Entry 8FMV (electron microscopy, 3.34 A resolution); this record covers chains D and C.

[Chain D]
Protein: Probable multidrug resistance ABC transporter ATP-binding/permease protein YheH
Organism: Bacillus subtilis subsp. subtilis str. 168
Notes: EC 7.6.2.-
UniProtKB: O07549 (YHEH_BACSU); residues 1-673 here = UniProt positions 1-673
Sequence (681 residues; row label = number of the first residue in the row):
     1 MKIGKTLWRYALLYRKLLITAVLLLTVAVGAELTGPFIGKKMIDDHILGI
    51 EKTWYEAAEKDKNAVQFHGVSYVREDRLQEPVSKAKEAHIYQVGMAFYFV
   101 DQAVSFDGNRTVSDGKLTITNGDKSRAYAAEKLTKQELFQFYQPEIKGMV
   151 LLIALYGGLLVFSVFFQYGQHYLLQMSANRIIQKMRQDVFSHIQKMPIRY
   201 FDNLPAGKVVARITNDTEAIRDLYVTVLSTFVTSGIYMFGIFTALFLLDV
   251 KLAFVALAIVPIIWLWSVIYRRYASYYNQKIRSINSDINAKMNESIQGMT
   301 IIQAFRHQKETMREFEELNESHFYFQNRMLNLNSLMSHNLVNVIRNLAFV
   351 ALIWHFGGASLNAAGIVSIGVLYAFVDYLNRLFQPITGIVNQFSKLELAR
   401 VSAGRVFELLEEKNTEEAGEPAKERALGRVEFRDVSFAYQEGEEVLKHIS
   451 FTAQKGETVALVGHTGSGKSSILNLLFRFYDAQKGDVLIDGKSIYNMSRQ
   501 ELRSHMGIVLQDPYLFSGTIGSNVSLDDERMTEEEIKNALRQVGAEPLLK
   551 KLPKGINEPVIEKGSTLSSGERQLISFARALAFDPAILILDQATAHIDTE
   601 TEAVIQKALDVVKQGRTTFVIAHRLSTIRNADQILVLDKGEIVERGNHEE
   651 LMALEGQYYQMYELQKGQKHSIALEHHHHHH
Not modelled in the structure: 666-681
Sequence notes: engineered mutation Ala154 (Cys in O07549), Ala256 (Cys in O07549), Ala351 (Cys in O07549), Gln592 (Glu in O07549); expression tag (674-681)
Ligand contacts:
  - ATP (adenosine-5'-triphosphate): Asp202, Asn203, Tyr439, Gln440, Val445, Thr465, Gly466, Ser467, Gly468, Lys469, Ser470, Ser471, Tyr480
  - hoechst 33342 (HT1; 2'-(4-ethoxyphenyl)-5-(4-methyl-1-piperazinyl)-2,5'-bi-benzimidazole), molecule 1: Glu32, Arg381, Gln384
  - hoechst 33342 (HT1), molecule 2: His338, Arg345, Asp377, Asn380, Arg381, Gln384
Swiss-Prot annotation at these positions:
  - binding site (ATP): Gly463 to Ser470
From the paper describing this entry:
  - binding site for the ligand POV: Lys2 (from molecular simulation)
  - mutagenesis - K2A, K5A, R15A: decreased binding to bound-lipid residence time (from molecular simulation)

[Chain C]
Protein: Probable multidrug resistance ABC transporter ATP-binding/permease protein YheI
Organism: Bacillus subtilis subsp. subtilis str. 168
Notes: EC 7.6.2.-
UniProtKB: O07550 (YHEI_BACSU); residue numbers follow UniProt; this construct covers 2-585
Sequence (607 residues; row label = number of the first residue in the row; numbers below 1 keep their minus sign (Met-21 is residue -21)):
   -21 MGSSHHHHHHSSGLVPRGSHMLEFSVLKKLGWFFKAYWLRYTIAIVLLLA
    29 VNVIEMFPPKLLGNAIDDMKAGAFTAEGLLFYIGIFFVLTAAVYIMSYFW
    79 MHQLFGGANLMEKILRTKLMGHLLTMSPPFYEKNRTGDLMARGTNDLQAV
   129 SLTTGFGILTLVDSTMFMMTIFLTMGFLISWKLTFAAIIPLPVMAIAISL
   179 YGSKIHERFTEAQNAFGALNDRVLESVSGVRVIRAYVQETNDVRRFNEMT
   229 ADVYQKNMKVAFIDSLFEPTVKLLVGASYLIGLGYGAFLVFRNELTLGEL
   279 VSFNVYLGMMIWPMFAIGELINVMQRGNASLDRVNETLSYETDVTDPKQP
   329 ADLKEPGDIVFSHVSFTYPSSTSDNLQDISFTVRKGQTVGIAGKTGSGKT
   379 TIIKQLLRQYPPGEGSITFSGVPIQQIPLDRLRGWIGYVPQDHLLFSRTV
   429 KENILYGKQDATDKEVQQAIAEAHFEKDLHMLPSGLETMVGEKGVALSGG
   479 QKQRISIARALMANPEILILDQSLSAVDAKTEAAIIKNIRENRKGKTTFI
   529 LTHRLSAVEHADLILVMDGGVIAERGTHQELLANNGWYREQYERQQLFTA
   579 EEGGAGA
Not modelled in the structure: -21 to 1, 472-474, 574-585
Sequence notes: initiating methionine (-21); expression tag (-20 to 1); engineered mutation Gln500 (Asp in O07550)
Ligand contacts:
  - ATP (adenosine-5'-triphosphate): Glu110, Tyr346, Ser348, Ser349, Asn353, Lys372, Thr373, Gly374, Ser375, Gly376, Lys377, Thr378, Thr379, Gln419, Asp499, Gln500
  - hoechst 33342 (HT1; 2'-(4-ethoxyphenyl)-5-(4-methyl-1-piperazinyl)-2,5'-bi-benzimidazole), molecule 1: Phe83, Leu130, Phe134, Leu137, Tyr257, Gly286, Met287, Ile289, Trp290
  - hoechst 33342 (HT1), molecule 2: Ile176, Gly180, Ile183, Asp242, Phe245, Glu246, Val249, Lys250, Val253, Tyr257, Ile289, Phe293
Swiss-Prot annotation at these positions:
  - binding site (ATP): Gly371 to Thr378
From the paper describing this entry:
  - conformationally variable residues (side-chain flip): Trp290
  - contacts within the chain: His184-Arg304
  - binding site for ATP: Gln500
  - binding site for the ligand POV: Lys182 (from molecular simulation)

[How chain D and chain C interact]
Contacting residue pairs (224):
  Glu32(D) - Lys250(C)  salt bridge
  Gly39(D) - Leu261(C)
  Met42(D) - Leu261(C)  hydrophobic
  Ile47(D) - Ala265(C)  hydrophobic
  Ile47(D) - Val268(C)  hydrophobic
  Ile47(D) - Phe269(C)  hydrophobic
  Ile47(D) - Leu275(C)  hydrophobic
  Leu48(D) - Lys48(C)
  Leu48(D) - Leu275(C)  hydrophobic
  Met95(D) - Asn271(C)
  Met95(D) - Leu273(C)
  Met95(D) - Thr274(C)
  Asn109(D) - Gly50(C)
  Arg110(D) - Lys48(C)  hydrogen bond (side chain-backbone)
  Arg110(D) - Gly50(C)
  Lys135(D) - Arg270(C)  hydrogen bond (side chain-backbone)
  Lys135(D) - Asn271(C)
  Phe139(D) - Phe269(C)
  Phe139(D) - Arg270(C)
  Tyr142(D) - Phe269(C)  hydrophobic
  Ile146(D) - Phe266(C)  hydrophobic
  Met149(D) - Ala265(C)  hydrophobic
  Met149(D) - Phe266(C)  hydrophobic
  Met149(D) - Phe269(C)  hydrophobic
  Ile153(D) - Leu258(C)
  Ile153(D) - Gly262(C)
  Tyr156(D) - Leu258(C)  hydrophobic
  Leu160(D) - Leu251(C)
  Leu160(D) - Gly254(C)
  Leu160(D) - Ala255(C)
  Val164(D) - Pro247(C)
  Val164(D) - Leu251(C)  hydrophobic
  Gln167(D) - Lys250(C)
  Tyr168(D) - Phe240(C)  hydrogen bond (side chain-backbone)
  Tyr168(D) - Ser243(C)  hydrogen bond
  Tyr168(D) - Leu244(C)  hydrophobic
  Tyr168(D) - Pro247(C)
  His171(D) - Asp242(C)
  His171(D) - Ser243(C)
  Tyr172(D) - Met236(C)
  Tyr172(D) - Phe240(C)
  Gln175(D) - Met236(C)
  Gln175(D) - Ala239(C)
  Gln175(D) - Asp242(C)
  Met176(D) - Tyr232(C)
  Met176(D) - Met236(C)  hydrophobic
  Asn179(D) - Tyr232(C)
  Asn179(D) - Asn235(C)
  Asn179(D) - Met236(C)
  Arg180(D) - Tyr232(C)  hydrogen bond
  Gln183(D) - Thr228(C)
  Gln183(D) - Ala229(C)
  Gln183(D) - Tyr232(C)
  Arg186(D) - Phe194(C)
  Arg186(D) - Phe224(C)
  Arg186(D) - Val231(C)
  Gln187(D) - Asn225(C)
  Phe190(D) - Ser204(C)
  Phe190(D) - Asp220(C)
  Phe190(D) - Val221(C)  hydrophobic
  Phe190(D) - Phe224(C)  hydrophobic
  Ile193(D) - Arg212(C)
  Gln194(D) - Arg212(C)
  Gln194(D) - Glu217(C)
  Gln194(D) - Asp220(C)  hydrogen bond
  Gln194(D) - Val221(C)
  Met196(D) - Arg212(C)  hydrogen bond (backbone-side chain)
  Ile198(D) - Val208(C)  hydrophobic
  Ile198(D) - Arg209(C)
  Ile198(D) - Arg212(C)
  Phe201(D) - Val205(C)  hydrophobic
  Phe201(D) - Arg212(C)
  Asp202(D) - Arg209(C)  salt bridge
  Ala206(D) - Val205(C)  hydrophobic
  Val209(D) - Val205(C)  hydrophobic
  Val210(D) - Asn198(C)
  Val210(D) - Val201(C)  hydrophobic
  Val210(D) - Leu202(C)  hydrophobic
  Val210(D) - Val205(C)  hydrophobic
  Ile213(D) - Val201(C)  hydrophobic
  Thr214(D) - Phe194(C)
  Thr214(D) - Asn198(C)  hydrogen bond
  Thr214(D) - Val201(C)
  Asn215(D) - Phe194(C)
  Asn215(D) - Asn198(C)
  Glu218(D) - Phe194(C)
  Asn285(D) - Arg94(C)  hydrogen bond
  Ile288(D) - Arg94(C)
  Asn289(D) - Met118(C)
  Asn289(D) - Thr122(C)
  Met292(D) - Leu97(C)  hydrophobic
  Met292(D) - Met98(C)  hydrophobic
  Met292(D) - Leu101(C)  hydrophobic
  Met292(D) - Met118(C)  hydrophobic
  Asn293(D) - Thr114(C)
  Asn293(D) - Met118(C)
  Glu294(D) - Phe424(C)
  Glu294(D) - Ser425(C)  hydrogen bond
  Ser295(D) - Met98(C)
  Ile296(D) - Tyr109(C)  hydrophobic
  Ile296(D) - Thr114(C)
  Ile296(D) - Leu117(C)  hydrophobic
  Gln297(D) - Thr114(C)  hydrogen bond
  Gly298(D) - Leu422(C)
  Gly298(D) - Phe424(C)
  Met299(D) - Leu101(C)
  Met299(D) - Leu102(C)  hydrophobic
  Met299(D) - Tyr109(C)
  Thr300(D) - Gln387(C)
  Thr300(D) - Leu422(C)
  Ile301(D) - Pro418(C)  hydrophobic
  Ile301(D) - Leu422(C)
  Ile301(D) - Phe424(C)  hydrophobic
  Ile301(D) - Arg487(C)
  Ile302(D) - Phe424(C)  hydrophobic
  Ile302(D) - Tyr434(C)
  Gln303(D) - Leu102(C)  hydrogen bond (side chain-backbone)
  Gln303(D) - Thr103(C)
  Gln303(D) - Met104(C)  hydrogen bond (side chain-backbone)
  Gln303(D) - Arg411(C)  hydrogen bond (backbone-side chain)
  Ala304(D) - Arg411(C)
  Phe305(D) - Tyr416(C)
  Phe305(D) - Gly435(C)
  Phe305(D) - Arg487(C)
  Arg306(D) - Asp408(C)  salt bridge
  Arg306(D) - Arg411(C)
  Arg306(D) - Gly412(C)
  Arg306(D) - Gln437(C)
  His307(D) - Arg426(C)  hydrogen bond
  His307(D) - Tyr434(C)  hydrogen bond
  Gln308(D) - Leu102(C)
  Glu310(D) - Gln437(C)
  Thr311(D) - Leu102(C)
  Met312(D) - Thr95(C)
  Met312(D) - Met98(C)  hydrophobic
  Met312(D) - Gly99(C)
  Met312(D) - Leu102(C)  hydrophobic
  Phe315(D) - Arg94(C)
  Phe315(D) - Met98(C)  hydrophobic
  Glu316(D) - Thr95(C)  hydrogen bond
  Asn319(D) - Lys91(C)  hydrogen bond (side chain-backbone)
  Asn319(D) - Arg94(C)
  Asn319(D) - Thr95(C)  hydrogen bond
  Glu320(D) - Lys91(C)  salt bridge
  His322(D) - Arg94(C)
  Phe323(D) - Asn87(C)
  Phe323(D) - Leu88(C)  hydrophobic
  Phe323(D) - Lys91(C)
  Gln326(D) - Asn87(C)
  Gln326(D) - Glu90(C)  hydrogen bond
  Asn327(D) - Asn87(C)
  Leu330(D) - Met79(C)
  Leu330(D) - Phe83(C)  hydrophobic
  Leu330(D) - Gly84(C)
  Leu330(D) - Asn87(C)
  Asn331(D) - Tyr76(C)  hydrogen bond
  Ser334(D) - Tyr76(C)
  Ser334(D) - Met79(C)
  Leu335(D) - Tyr72(C)  hydrogen bond (backbone-side chain)
  Leu335(D) - Tyr76(C)  hydrophobic
  Asn339(D) - Tyr72(C)
  Asn339(D) - Ser75(C)
  Asn339(D) - Tyr76(C)  hydrogen bond (side chain-backbone)
  Asn339(D) - Met79(C)  hydrogen bond
  Val343(D) - Thr68(C)
  Val343(D) - Tyr72(C)  hydrophobic
  Asn346(D) - Thr68(C)  hydrogen bond
  Phe349(D) - Phe64(C)  hydrophobic
  Phe349(D) - Val283(C)  hydrophobic
  Val350(D) - Ile61(C)  hydrophobic
  Val350(D) - Phe64(C)  hydrophobic
  Ile353(D) - Leu40(C)  hydrophobic
  Ile353(D) - Met47(C)
  Ile353(D) - Leu57(C)
  Ile353(D) - Phe64(C)  hydrophobic
  Trp354(D) - Leu57(C)  hydrophobic
  Trp354(D) - Ile61(C)  hydrophobic
  Phe356(D) - Met47(C)
  Gly357(D) - Met47(C)
  Gly357(D) - Phe52(C)
  Gly357(D) - Leu57(C)
  Ser360(D) - Met47(C)
  Leu361(D) - Phe52(C)  hydrophobic
  Val367(D) - Lys48(C)
  Ile369(D) - Ile44(C)  hydrophobic
  Ile369(D) - Lys48(C)
  Leu372(D) - Ile44(C)  hydrophobic
  Tyr373(D) - Leu261(C)
  Tyr373(D) - Asn282(C)
  Val376(D) - Val283(C)  hydrophobic
  Glu416(D) - Arg212(C)  salt bridge
  Asn474(D) - Arg209(C)  hydrogen bond
  Phe477(D) - Ala213(C)  hydrophobic
  Phe479(D) - Arg209(C)
  Gln500(D) - Val215(C)
  Gln500(D) - Glu217(C)  hydrogen bond
  Arg503(D) - Arg212(C)
  Arg503(D) - Ala213(C)
  Met506(D) - Ala213(C)
  Gly507(D) - Tyr214(C)
  Ile508(D) - Ala213(C)  hydrophobic
  Ile508(D) - Tyr214(C)  hydrogen bond (backbone-side chain)
  Tyr514(D) - Ser206(C)
  Tyr514(D) - Gly207(C)
  Tyr514(D) - Val210(C)  hydrophobic
  Phe516(D) - Glu203(C)
  Phe516(D) - Gly207(C)
  Phe516(D) - Ile211(C)  hydrophobic
  Ser517(D) - Glu203(C)  hydrogen bond
  Leu526(D) - Tyr214(C)  hydrophobic
  Leu526(D) - Gln216(C)
  Asp527(D) - Arg223(C)
  Asp528(D) - Gln216(C)  hydrogen bond
  Asp528(D) - Asn219(C)  hydrogen bond
  Arg530(D) - Thr218(C)
  Arg530(D) - Asn219(C)  hydrogen bond
  Lys563(D) - Glu203(C)  salt bridge
  Arg579(D) - Val210(C)
  Arg579(D) - Tyr214(C)
  Ala580(D) - Tyr214(C)
  Phe583(D) - Tyr214(C)  hydrophobic
  Phe583(D) - Gln216(C)
  Leu664(D) - Arg572(C)
  Gln665(D) - Gln573(C)
Other interface residues (no listed pair), chain D (137 interface residues in all): Ile43, His46, Gln92, Gly94, Val150, Gly157, Val161, Gly207, Lys309, Glu314, Asn333, Leu340, Asn342, Leu347, Asp377, Arg381, Gln384, Tyr480, Ser504, Leu510, Glu529, Glu663
Other interface residues (no listed pair), chain C (124 interface residues in all): Glu33, Pro36, Ala43, Ala49, Tyr60, Phe65, His80, Ser105, Gly121, Leu197, Arg200, Arg222, Glu246, Tyr257, Leu278, Val279, Ile289, Ala488

[Summary]
137 residues of chain D face 124 of chain C across their interface; the contacts include 32 hydrogen bonds and
6 salt bridges. Polar contacts include Glu32(D)-Lys250(C), Asp202(D)-Arg209(C) and Arg306(D)-Asp408(C). The
paper reports a binding site for the ligand POV at Lys2(D) and Lys182(C); K2A, K5A and R15A of chain D reduce
binding to bound-lipid residence time.
Chain D is Probable multidrug resistance ABC transporter ATP-binding/permease protein YheH and chain C is
Probable multidrug resistance ABC transporter ATP-binding/permease protein YheI, both from Bacillus subtilis
subsp. subtilis str. 168; the structure, Heterodimeric ABC transporter BmrCD in the inward-facing conformation
bound to substrate and ATP: BmrCD_IF-2HT/ATP, was determined by electron microscopy (same publication as 8T3K,
8FPF, 8FHK, 8SZC and 8T1P).
